Entry 7N6A (electron microscopy, 14.30 A resolution (very low resolution: no residue pairs are listed; an interface is given only as per-side residue counts)); this record covers chains J and L of the 12 polymer chains in the assembly.

[Chain J (and L)]
Name: Spike glycoprotein E2
From: Eastern equine encephalitis virus (strain Florida 91-469)
Notes: chain L of this document is another copy of the same molecule, construct and numbering; everything in this record applies to it too
UniProt: Q4QXJ7 (POLS_EEEVF); residues 1-420 here correspond to UniProt positions 325-744 (UniProt number = residue number + 324)
Sequence (420 residues; each row starts with the number of its first residue):
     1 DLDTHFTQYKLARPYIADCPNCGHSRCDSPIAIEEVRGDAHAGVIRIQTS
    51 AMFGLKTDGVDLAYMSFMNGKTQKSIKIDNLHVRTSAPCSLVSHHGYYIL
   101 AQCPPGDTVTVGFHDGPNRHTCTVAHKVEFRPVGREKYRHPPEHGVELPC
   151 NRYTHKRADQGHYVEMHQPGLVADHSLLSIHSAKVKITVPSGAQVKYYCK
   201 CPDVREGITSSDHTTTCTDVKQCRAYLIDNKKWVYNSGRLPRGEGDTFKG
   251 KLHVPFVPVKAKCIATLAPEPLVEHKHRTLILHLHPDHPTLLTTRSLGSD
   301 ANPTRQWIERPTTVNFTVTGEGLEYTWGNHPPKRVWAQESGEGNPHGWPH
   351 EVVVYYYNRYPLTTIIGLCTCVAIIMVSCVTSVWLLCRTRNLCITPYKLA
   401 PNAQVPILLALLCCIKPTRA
Not modelled in the structure: 352-420
Cystine bridges: Cys-19/Cys-122, Cys-22/Cys-27, Cys-89/Cys-103, Cys-150/Cys-263, Cys-199/Cys-223, Cys-201/Cys-217

[Interface between chain J and chain L]
At this resolution (14 A) residue pairs are not listed: 12 residues of chain J and 18 of chain L lie at the interface.

[Overview]
Chain J and chain L form an interface of 12 and 18 residues respectively.
Chain J and chain L are both Spike glycoprotein E2 (Eastern equine encephalitis virus (strain Florida
91-469)); the structure, Pre-fusion state 1 of EEEV with localized reconstruction, was determined by electron
microscopy (same publication as 7N69).
